Entry 5FJ7 (electron microscopy, 7.90 A resolution (low resolution: residue-level contacts below are approximate; hydrogen-bond / salt-bridge calls are withheld)); this record covers chains B and C of the 3 polymer chains in the assembly.

Chain B:
Name: Major inner protein P1
Organism: Pseudomonas phage PHI6
UniProt: P11126 (P1_BPPH6); residues 2-761 here = UniProt positions 2-761
Sequence (761 residues; each row starts with the number of its first residue):
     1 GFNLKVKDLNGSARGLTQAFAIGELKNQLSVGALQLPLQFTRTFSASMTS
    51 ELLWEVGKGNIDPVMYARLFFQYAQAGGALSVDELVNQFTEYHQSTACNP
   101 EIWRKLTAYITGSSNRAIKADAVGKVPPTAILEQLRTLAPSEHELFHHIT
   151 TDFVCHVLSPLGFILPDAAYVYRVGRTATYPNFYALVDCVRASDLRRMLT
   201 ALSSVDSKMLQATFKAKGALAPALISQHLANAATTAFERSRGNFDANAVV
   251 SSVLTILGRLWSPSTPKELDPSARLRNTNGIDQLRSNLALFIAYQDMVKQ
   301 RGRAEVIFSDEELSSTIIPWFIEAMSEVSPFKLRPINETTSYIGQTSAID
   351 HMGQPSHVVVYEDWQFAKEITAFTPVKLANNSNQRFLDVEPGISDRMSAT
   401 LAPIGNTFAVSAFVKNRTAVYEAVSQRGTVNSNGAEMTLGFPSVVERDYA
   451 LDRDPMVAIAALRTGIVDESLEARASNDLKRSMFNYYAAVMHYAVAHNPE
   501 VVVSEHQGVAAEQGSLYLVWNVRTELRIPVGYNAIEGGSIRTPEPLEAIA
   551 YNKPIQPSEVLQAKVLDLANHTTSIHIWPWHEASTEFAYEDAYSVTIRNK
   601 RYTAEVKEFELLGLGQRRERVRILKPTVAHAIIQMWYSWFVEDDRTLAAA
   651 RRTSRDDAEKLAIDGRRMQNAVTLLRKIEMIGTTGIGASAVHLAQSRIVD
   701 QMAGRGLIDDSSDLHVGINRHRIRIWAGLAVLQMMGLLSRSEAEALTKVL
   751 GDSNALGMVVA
Construct notes: expression tag (1)

Chain C:
Name: RNA-directed RNA polymerase
Organism: Pseudomonas phage PHI6
UniProt: P11124 (RDRP_BPPH6); residues 1-664 here correspond to UniProt positions 2-665 (UniProt number = residue number + 1)
Sequence (664 residues; numbered 1 to 664; the number before each row is that of its first residue):
     1 PRRAPAFPLSDIKAQMLFANNIKAQQASKRSFKEGAIETYEGLLSVDPRF
    51 LSFKNELSRYLTDHFPANVDEYGRVYGNGVRTNFFGMRHMNGFPMIPATW
   101 PLASNLKKRADADLADGPVSERDNLLFRAAVRLMFSDLEPVPLKIRKGSS
   151 TCIPYFSNDMGTKIEIAERALEKAEEAGNLMLQGKFDDAYQLHQMGGAYY
   201 VVYRAQSTDAITLDPKTGKFVSKDRMVADFEYAVTGGEQGSLFAASKDAS
   251 RLKEQYGIDVPDGFFCERRRTAMGGPFALNAPIMAVAQPVRNKIYSKYAY
   301 TFHHTTRLNKEEKVKEWSLCVATDVSDHDTFWPGWLRDLICDELLNMGYA
   351 PWWVKLFETSLKLPVYVGAPAPEQGHTLLGDPSNPDLEVGLSSGQGATDL
   401 MGTLLMSITYLVMQLDHTAPHLNSRIKDMPSACRFLDSYWQGHEEIRQIS
   451 KSDDAMLGWTKGRALVGGHRLFEMLKEGKVNPSPYMKISYEHGGAFLGDI
   501 LLYDSRREPGSAIFVGNINSMLNNQFSPEYGVQSGVRDRSKRKRPFPGLA
   551 WASMKDTYGACPIYSDVLEAIERCWWNAFGESYRAYREDMLKRDTLELSR
   601 YVASMARQAGLAELTPIDLEVLADPNKLQYKWTEADVSANIHEVLMHGVS
   651 VEKTERFLRSVMPR
Construct notes: conflict Met456 (Ile457 in P11124)
Curated features (UniProtKB/Swiss-Prot):
  - binding site (Mg(2+)): Asp453, Tyr490, Gly494
Metal / ion sites: Mn2+: Phe496, Leu497, Gly498

How chain B and chain C interact:
Contacting residue pairs - 64 pairs, chain B then chain C:
  Ala201(B) - His443(C)
  Ser204(B) - His443(C)
  Val205(B) - Gln441(C)
  Val205(B) - His443(C)
  Phe214(B) - Glu139(C)
  Asn231(B) - Arg434(C)
  Ala232(B) - Arg434(C)
  Ala233(B) - Arg434(C)
  Thr234(B) - Arg434(C)
  Thr235(B) - Arg434(C)
  Thr235(B) - Phe435(C)
  Ala236(B) - Arg434(C)
  Phe237(B) - Arg425(C)
  Phe237(B) - Arg434(C)
  Glu238(B) - Arg425(C)
  Glu238(B) - Ser431(C)
  Glu238(B) - Arg434(C)
  Arg239(B) - Arg425(C)
  Arg239(B) - Ser438(C)
  Arg239(B) - Gly442(C)
  Arg239(B) - His443(C)
  Arg239(B) - Glu444(C)
  Ser240(B) - Arg425(C)
  Arg241(B) - Arg425(C)
  Gly242(B) - Arg463(C)
  Asn243(B) - Leu422(C)
  Asn243(B) - Arg463(C)
  Phe244(B) - Gly462(C)
  Phe244(B) - Arg463(C)
  Phe244(B) - Ala464(C)
  Asp245(B) - Arg463(C)
  Arg274(B) - His469(C)
  Asn279(B) - Arg506(C)
  Asn279(B) - Glu508(C)
  Asp310(B) - Val466(C)
  Asp310(B) - Arg470(C)
  Glu312(B) - Leu465(C)
  Glu312(B) - Val466(C)
  Glu312(B) - Gly467(C)
  Glu312(B) - His469(C)
  Glu312(B) - Arg470(C)
  Leu313(B) - Val466(C)
  Leu313(B) - Gly467(C)
  Leu313(B) - Arg470(C)
  Thr316(B) - Leu465(C)
  Thr316(B) - Val466(C)
  Thr316(B) - His469(C)
  Ile317(B) - Glu445(C)
  Ile317(B) - Thr460(C)
  Ile317(B) - Lys461(C)
  Ile317(B) - Gly462(C)
  Ile317(B) - Arg463(C)
  Ile317(B) - Ala464(C)
  Ile317(B) - Leu465(C)
  Ile318(B) - Lys461(C)
  Ile318(B) - Arg463(C)
  Pro319(B) - Lys461(C)
  Trp320(B) - Ser318(C)
  Trp320(B) - Thr460(C)
  Trp320(B) - Lys461(C)
  Trp320(B) - Gly462(C)
  Phe321(B) - Lys461(C)
  Phe321(B) - Gly462(C)
  Ile322(B) - Lys461(C)
Interface residues without a listed pair, chain B (35 interface residues in all): Asp206, Met209, Thr213, Lys215
Interface residues without a listed pair, chain C (28 interface residues in all): Asp137, Cys433, Gly468

Overview:
35 residues of chain B face 28 of chain C across their interface. Phe496(C), Leu497(C) and Gly498(C)
coordinate Mn2+. UniProt lists 3 Mg2+-binding residues on chain C.
Here chain B is Major inner protein P1 and chain C is RNA-directed RNA polymerase, both from Pseudomonas phage
PHI6. Entry 5FJ7 (Structure of the P2 polymerase inside in vitro assembled bacteriophage phi6 polymerase
complex, with P1 included) was determined by electron microscopy together with 5FJ5 and 5FJ6 from the same
study.
